Entry 4DR4 (X-ray diffraction, 3.97 A resolution); this record covers chains A and D of the 23 polymer chains in the assembly.

Chain A:
Molecule: 16S rRNA
Source organism: Thermus thermophilus
Sequence (1522 nucleotides; each row starts with the number of its first residue; note: 42 numbers in that range are skipped by the numbering (no residue carries them; nothing is unmodelled there); a row labelled like 190A-190L holds insertion residues (190A, then the next letters in order); numbering starts at 0):
     0 UUUGUUGGAG AGUUUGAUCC UGGCUCAGGG UGAACGCUGG CGGCGUGCCU AAGACAUGCA
    60 AGUCGUGCGG G
    73 CCGCGGGGUU UU
    88 ACUCCG
    95 UGGUC
   101 AGCGGCGGAC GGGUGAGUAA CGCGUGGGU
  129A G
   130 ACCUACCCGG AAGAGGGGGA CAACCCGGGG AAACUCGGGC UAAUCCCCCA UGUGGACCCG
   190 C
190A-190L CCCUUGGGGUGU
   191 GUCCAAAGGG CUUU
   216 GCCCGCUUCC GGAUGGGCCC GCGUCCCAUC AGCUAGUUGG UGGGGUAAUG GCCCACCAAG
   276 GCGACGACGG GUAGCCGGUC UGAGAGGAUG GCCGGCCACA GGGGCACUGA GACACGGGCC
   336 CCACUCCUAC GGGAGGCAGC AGUUAGGAAU CUUCCGCAAU GGGCGCAAGC CUGACGGAGC
   396 GACGCCGCUU GGAGGAAGAA GCCCUUCGGG GUGUAAACUC CUGAA
   442 CCCGGGACGA AACCCCCGAC GA
   474 GGGGACUGAC GGUACCGGG
   494 GUAAUAGCGC CGGCCAACUC CGUGCCAGCA GCCGCGGUAA UACGGAGGGC GCGAGCGUUA
   554 CCCGGAUUCA CUGGGCGUAA AGGGCGUGUA GGCGGCCUGG GGCGUCCCAU GUGAAAGACC
   614 ACGGCUCAAC CGUGGGGGAG CGUGGGAUAC GCUCAGGCUA GACGGUGGGA GAGGGUGGUG
   674 GAAUUCCCGG AGUAGCGGUG AAAUGCGCAG AUACCGGGAG GAACGCCGAU GGCGAAGGCA
   734 GCCACCUGGU CCACCCGUGA CGCUGAGGCG CGAAAGCGUG GGGAGCAAAC CGGAUUAGAU
   794 ACCCGGGUAG UCCACGCCCU AAACGAUGCG CGCUAGGUCU CUGGGUCU
   848 CCUGGGGGCC GAAGCUAACG CGUUAAGCGC GCCGCCUGGG GAGUACGGCC GCAAGGCUGA
   908 AACUCAAAGG AAUUGACGGG GGCCCGCACA AGCGGUGGAG CAUGUGGUUU AAUUCGAAGX
   968 AACGCGAAGA ACCUUACCAG GCCUUGACAU GCUAGG
 1003A G
  1004 AACCCGGGUG AAAGCCUGGG GUGCCCC
1030A-1030D GCGA
  1031 GGGGAGCCCU AGCACAGGUG CUGCAUGGCC GUCGUCAGCU CGUGCCGUGA GGUGUUGGGU
  1091 UAAGUCCCGC AACGAGCGCA ACCCCCGCCG UUAGUUGCCA GCGGUUCGGC CGGGCACUCU
  1151 AACGGGACUG CCCGCGAAA
  1171 GCGGGAGGAA GGAGGGGACG ACGUCUGGUC AGCAUGGCCC UUACGGCCUG GGCGACACAC
  1231 GUGCUACAAU GCCCACUACA AAGCGAUGCC ACCCGGCAAC GGGGAGCUAA UCGCAAAAAG
  1291 GUGGGCCCAG UUCGGAUUGG GGUCUGCAAC CCGACCCCAU GAAGCCGGAA UCGCUAGUAA
  1351 UCGCGGAUCA G
 1361A C
  1362 CAUGCCGCGG UGAAUACGUU CCCGGGCCUU GUACACACXG CCXGUXACGC CAUGGGAGCG
  1422 GGCUCUACCC GAAGUCGCCG GG
  1446 AGCCUACGGG
  1459 CAGGCGCCGA GGGUAGGGCC CGUGACUGGG GCGAAGUCGU AACAAGGUAG CUGUACCGGA
  1519 AGGUGCGGCU GGAUCCACUC CUUUCU
Unresolved in the structure: 0-4, 1534-1538
Construct notes: conflict C1534 (A2157 in M26923.1), A1535 (C2158 in M26923.1)
Modified residues: PSU (pseudouridine-5'-monophosphate) at position 516, 7MG (7N-methyl-8-hydroguanosine-5'-monophosphate) at position 527, M2G (N2-dimethylguanosine-5'-monophosphate) at position 966, 5MC (5-methylcytidine-5'-monophosphate) at position 967, 2MG (2N-methylguanosine-5'-monophosphate) at position 1207, 5MC (5-methylcytidine-5'-monophosphate) at position 1400, 4OC (4n,o2'-methylcytidine-5'-monophosphate) at position 1402, 5MC (5-methylcytidine-5'-monophosphate) at position 1404, 5MC (5-methylcytidine-5'-monophosphate) at position 1407, UR3 (3-methyluridine-5'-monophoshate) at position 1498, MA6 (6N-dimethyladenosine-5'-monophoshate) at position 1518, MA6 (6N-dimethyladenosine-5'-monophoshate) at position 1519, PSU (pseudouridine-5'-monophosphate) at position 1540, PSU (pseudouridine-5'-monophosphate) at position 1541
Ion coordination: Mg2+ site 1 near U5 (its only coordinating residue here); Mg2+ site 2 near U12 (its only coordinating residue here); Mg2+ site 3 near G21 (its only coordinating residue here); Mg2+ site 4 near C48 (its only coordinating residue here); Mg2+ site 5 near A53 (its only coordinating residue here); Mg2+ site 6: A59, C386; Mg2+ site 7 near U62 (its only coordinating residue here); Mg2+ site 8: G107, G324; Mg2+ site 9: A109, G331; Mg2+ site 10 near G111 (its only coordinating residue here); Mg2+ site 11 near G113 (its only coordinating residue here); Mg2+ site 12: G117, G289; 83 more Mg2+ sites not listed
Ligand contacts:
  - paromomycin (PAR), molecule 1: U30, G31, C48, U49, U304, G306, C554, C555
  - paromomycin (PAR), molecule 2: G31, C47, C48, A50, A51, G52, A53, G113, U114, G115, A353, C355, A356, G357, U358, U359, A360, G361, C366
  - paromomycin (PAR), molecule 3: G64, U65, G68, G69, G70, G93, U95, G96, G97, U98, C99
  - paromomycin (PAR), molecule 4: C106, U133, A134, C135, C136, C221, U222, C225, G226, G227, A228, A325
  - paromomycin (PAR), molecule 5: A119, A120, C121, G122, C123, G236, C237, G238, U239, C240, C241, C242, G281, A282, G284, G285
  - paromomycin (PAR), molecule 6: G127, G128, U129, C131, G230, G231, C233, U605, G606
  - paromomycin (PAR), molecule 7: A412, G413, A414, A415, C417, C418, C419, G424, G425, G426, U427, G428
  - paromomycin (PAR), molecule 8: G567, G568, C569, G570, G575, G821, C822, G874, C875, C877, G881
  - paromomycin (PAR), molecule 9: U598, C599, C600, A602, U603, G604, A632, G633, C634, G635, U636, G637
  - paromomycin (PAR), molecule 10: G604, U605, G606, A608, G629, G630, G631
  - paromomycin (PAR), molecule 11: G610, A611, C612, C613, A614, A622, C623, C624, G625, U626, G627
  - paromomycin (PAR), molecule 12: G661, G662, A663, G664, G666, C739, U740, G741, G742, U743
  - paromomycin (PAR), molecule 13: U669, G670, G671, U672, G673, G714, A715, A716, C717, G734, C805, C806, A807
  - paromomycin (PAR), molecule 14: A716, C717, G718, C732, A733, A767, C805, C806, G1525, G1526
  - paromomycin (PAR), molecule 15: G771, U772, G773, G774, G775, G776, A802, G803
  - paromomycin (PAR), molecule 16: G933, C1060, G1061, U1062, U1065, C1066, C1189, G1190
  - paromomycin (PAR), molecule 17: G1258, C1259, C1260, A1261, C1262, C1270, G1271, G1272, G1273, G1274, C1314, U1315
  - paromomycin (PAR), molecule 18: G1405, U1406, 5MC_1407, A1408, C1409, G1489, C1490, G1491, A1492, A1493, G1494, U1495, C1496

Chain D:
Protein: 30S ribosomal protein S4
Source organism: Thermus thermophilus
UniProt: P80373 (RS4_THET8); residue numbers follow UniProt; this construct covers 1-209
Amino-acid sequence (209 residues; row label = number of the first residue in the row):
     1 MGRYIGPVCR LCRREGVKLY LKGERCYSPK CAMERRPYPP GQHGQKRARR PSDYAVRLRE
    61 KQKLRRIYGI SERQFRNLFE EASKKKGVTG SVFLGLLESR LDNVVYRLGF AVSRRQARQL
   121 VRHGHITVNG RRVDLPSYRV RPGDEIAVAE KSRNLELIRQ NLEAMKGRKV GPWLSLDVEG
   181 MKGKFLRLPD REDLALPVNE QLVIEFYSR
Unresolved in the structure: 1
Ion coordination: Zn2+: Cys9, Cys12, Cys26, Cys31; Mg2+: Ala82, Lys85, Gly87, Thr89
Curated features (UniProtKB/Swiss-Prot):
  - binding site (Zn(2+)): Cys9, Cys12, Cys26, Cys31

How chain A and chain D interact:
Contacting residue pairs (129; chain A residue first):
  A8(A) - Glu205(D)  hydrogen bond to the base
  A8(A) - Ser208(D)  hydrogen bond to the base
  A8(A) - Arg209(D)  base contact
  A26(A) - Arg209(D)  hydrogen bond to the sugar
  G28(A) - Arg76(D)  salt bridge to the phosphate
  C400(A) - Arg73(D)  salt bridge to the phosphate
  C401(A) - Arg73(D)  salt bridge to the phosphate
  C401(A) - Asn77(D)  phosphate contact
  G402(A) - Gln74(D)  phosphate contact
  G402(A) - Leu135(D)  sugar contact
  G402(A) - Ser137(D)  hydrogen bond to the phosphate
  C403(A) - Gln74(D)  phosphate contact
  C403(A) - Arg122(D)  phosphate contact
  C403(A) - Pro136(D)  phosphate contact
  C403(A) - Ser137(D)  hydrogen bond to the phosphate
  U404(A) - Gly2(D)  hydrogen bond to the base
  U404(A) - Arg3(D)  phosphate contact
  U404(A) - Arg118(D)  salt bridge to the phosphate
  U404(A) - Arg122(D)  phosphate contact
  U405(A) - Gly2(D)  base contact
  U405(A) - Arg3(D)  salt bridge to the phosphate
  G406(A) - Arg3(D)  phosphate contact
  G406(A) - Ile5(D)  phosphate contact
  G406(A) - Gln119(D)  hydrogen bond to the sugar
  G407(A) - Arg3(D)  salt bridge to the phosphate
  G407(A) - Ser113(D)  phosphate contact
  G407(A) - Arg115(D)  salt bridge to the phosphate
  G407(A) - Gln116(D)  hydrogen bond to the sugar
  G407(A) - Gln119(D)  hydrogen bond to the sugar
  A408(A) - Leu21(D)  phosphate contact
  A408(A) - Lys22(D)  phosphate contact
  A408(A) - Val112(D)  sugar contact
  A408(A) - Ser113(D)  hydrogen bond to the phosphate
  A408(A) - Arg115(D)  salt bridge to the phosphate
  A408(A) - Gln116(D)  hydrogen bond to the sugar
  G409(A) - Lys22(D)  phosphate contact
  G409(A) - Glu24(D)  phosphate contact
  G409(A) - Arg25(D)  phosphate contact
  G410(A) - Lys22(D)  hydrogen bond to the base
  G410(A) - Arg25(D)  salt bridge to the phosphate
  G410(A) - Lys30(D)  salt bridge to the phosphate
  A411(A) - Arg25(D)  salt bridge to the phosphate
  A411(A) - Lys30(D)  salt bridge to the phosphate
  A412(A) - Arg35(D)  salt bridge to the phosphate
  A412(A) - Arg36(D)  base contact
  G413(A) - Ala32(D)  base contact
  G413(A) - Arg35(D)  hydrogen bond to the base
  G413(A) - Arg36(D)  base contact
  C418(A) - Gln42(D)  sugar contact
  C419(A) - Gln42(D)  sugar contact
  G425(A) - Gln45(D)  hydrogen bond to the phosphate
  G426(A) - Arg36(D)  salt bridge to the phosphate
  G426(A) - Tyr38(D)  hydrogen bond to the phosphate
  G426(A) - Gly41(D)  phosphate contact
  G426(A) - Gln42(D)  hydrogen bond to the sugar
  U427(A) - Arg13(D)  salt bridge to the phosphate
  U427(A) - Arg36(D)  salt bridge to the phosphate
  U427(A) - Pro40(D)  phosphate contact
  U427(A) - Gly41(D)  hydrogen bond to the phosphate
  G428(A) - Pro7(D)  phosphate contact
  G428(A) - Arg13(D)  hydrogen bond to the phosphate
  G428(A) - Arg36(D)  hydrogen bond to the sugar
  U429(A) - Cys9(D)  sugar contact
  U429(A) - Arg13(D)  salt bridge to the phosphate
  U429(A) - Lys22(D)  hydrogen bond to the phosphate
  U429(A) - Arg25(D)  hydrogen bond to the sugar
  U429(A) - Ala32(D)  phosphate contact
  U429(A) - Arg36(D)  salt bridge to the phosphate
  A430(A) - Pro7(D)  phosphate contact
  A430(A) - Val8(D)  hydrogen bond to the phosphate
  A430(A) - Cys9(D)  hydrogen bond to the phosphate
  A430(A) - Arg10(D)  phosphate contact
  A430(A) - Lys22(D)  salt bridge to the phosphate
  C436(A) - Leu157(D)  sugar contact
  U437(A) - Gln119(D)  hydrogen bond to the base
  U437(A) - His123(D)  hydrogen bond to the sugar
  U437(A) - His125(D)  hydrogen bond to the phosphate
  U437(A) - Leu155(D)  phosphate contact
  G438(A) - His123(D)  sugar contact
  G438(A) - His125(D)  salt bridge to the phosphate
  A439(A) - His123(D)  phosphate contact
  C489(A) - Arg132(D)  salt bridge to the phosphate
  G490(A) - Arg132(D)  salt bridge to the phosphate
  G491(A) - Lys151(D)  phosphate contact
  A496(A) - Gln119(D)  base contact
  A496(A) - His123(D)  base contact
  C508(A) - Tyr54(D)  sugar contact
  C508(A) - Arg209(D)  salt bridge to the phosphate
  A509(A) - Ser52(D)  hydrogen bond to the phosphate
  A509(A) - Tyr54(D)  phosphate contact
  A509(A) - Ala55(D)  sugar contact
  A509(A) - Leu58(D)  sugar contact
  C511(A) - His43(D)  hydrogen bond to the phosphate
  U512(A) - Gln42(D)  hydrogen bond to the sugar
  U512(A) - His43(D)  salt bridge to the phosphate
  U512(A) - Lys46(D)  salt bridge to the phosphate
  G540(A) - Gln42(D)  base contact
  G541(A) - Gly41(D)  sugar contact
  G541(A) - Gln42(D)  hydrogen bond to the sugar
  G542(A) - Arg10(D)  salt bridge to the phosphate
  G542(A) - Arg14(D)  hydrogen bond to the phosphate
  G542(A) - Pro40(D)  sugar contact
  G542(A) - Gly41(D)  sugar contact
  C543(A) - Arg10(D)  salt bridge to the phosphate
  C543(A) - Arg14(D)  salt bridge to the phosphate
  C543(A) - Arg59(D)  phosphate contact
  G544(A) - Arg59(D)  salt bridge to the phosphate
  G544(A) - Gln62(D)  hydrogen bond to the phosphate
  G544(A) - Arg66(D)  salt bridge to the phosphate
  C545(A) - Lys61(D)  salt bridge to the phosphate
  C545(A) - Gln62(D)  hydrogen bond to the phosphate
  C545(A) - Arg65(D)  salt bridge to the phosphate
  C545(A) - Glu72(D)  sugar contact
  G546(A) - Tyr4(D)  base contact
  G546(A) - Arg65(D)  salt bridge to the phosphate
  G546(A) - Glu72(D)  hydrogen bond to the phosphate
  G546(A) - Arg73(D)  hydrogen bond to the phosphate
  A547(A) - Gly2(D)  hydrogen bond to the phosphate
  C612(A) - Lys84(D)  salt bridge to the phosphate
  C613(A) - Lys84(D)  phosphate contact
  A614(A) - Lys85(D)  salt bridge to the phosphate
  G616(A) - Arg141(D)  salt bridge to the phosphate
  U619(A) - Arg132(D)  base contact
  U619(A) - Val133(D)  base contact
  U619(A) - Asp134(D)  hydrogen bond to the base
  U619(A) - Leu135(D)  base contact
  C620(A) - Leu135(D)  base contact
  C620(A) - Ser137(D)  base contact
  C620(A) - Tyr138(D)  sugar contact
Also at the interface, not in a pair above, chain A (54 interface residues in all): G27, C435, G617
Also at the interface, not in a pair above, chain D (68 interface residues in all): Gly6, Arg57, Ser71, Glu156

In short:
54 residues of chain A face 68 of chain D across their interface, with 37 hydrogen bonds and 36 salt bridges.
Polar contacts include A8(A)-Glu205(D), A8(A)-Ser208(D) and U404(A)-Gly2(D). Bound to chain A: 18 copies of
paromomycin.
Here chain A is 16S rRNA and chain D is 30S ribosomal protein S4, both from Thermus thermophilus. Entry 4DR4
(Crystal structure of the Thermus thermophilus (HB8) 30S ribosomal subunit with codon, cognate transfer RNA
anticodon ...) was determined by X-ray diffraction, deposited together with 4DR1, 4DR2, 4DR3, 4DR5, 4DR6 and
4DR7.
